Entry 7PY5 (electron microscopy, 3.90 A resolution); this record covers chains N and G of the 10 polymer chains in the assembly.

Chain N:
Molecule: ntDNA
Sequence (39 nucleotides; row label = number of the first residue in the row):
     1 GGTCAGTACG TCCTATCGAT CTTCGGAAGA GATTCAGAG
Unresolved in the structure: 1-8, 14-17, 39

Chain G:
Protein: Transcription termination/antitermination protein NusG
Source organism: Escherichia coli
UniProt: P0AFG0 (NUSG_ECOLI); numbering as in UniProt (aligned over 1-181)
Chain sequence (181 residues; numbered 1 to 181; the number before each row is that of its first residue):
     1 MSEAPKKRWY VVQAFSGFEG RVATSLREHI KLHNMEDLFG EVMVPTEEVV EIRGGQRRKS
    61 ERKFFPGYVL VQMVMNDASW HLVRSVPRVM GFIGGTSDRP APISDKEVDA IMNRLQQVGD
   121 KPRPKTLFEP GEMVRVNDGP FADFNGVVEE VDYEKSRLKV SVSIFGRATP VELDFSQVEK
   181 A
Unresolved in the structure: 124-181

Chain N / chain G interface:
Pairs across the interface - 6 pairs, chain N then chain G:
  DT11(N) - Glu61(G)  phosphate contact
  DC12(N) - Ser16(G)  hydrogen bond to the phosphate
  DC13(N) - Ser16(G)  hydrogen bond to the sugar
  DG18(N) - Phe15(G)  sugar contact
  DG18(N) - Arg88(G)  salt bridge to the phosphate
  DG18(N) - Met90(G)  base contact

In short:
The interface between chain N and chain G involves 4 residues on one side and 5 on the other, with 2 hydrogen
bonds and 1 salt bridge. Polar pairs include DC13(N)-Ser16(G), DC12(N)-Ser16(G) and DG18(N)-Arg88(G).
Chain N is ntDNA and chain G is Transcription termination/antitermination protein NusG (Escherichia coli); the
structure, CryoEM structure of E.coli RNA polymerase elongation complex bound to NusA and NusG (the consensus
NusA-NusG-EC), was determined by electron microscopy (same publication as 7PY0, 7PY1, 7PY3, 7PY6, 7PY7, 7PY8
and 4 further entries).
